1XZN - chains A and B; structure by X-ray diffraction, 2.27 A resolution.

[Chain A (and B)]
Name: PyrR bifunctional protein
From: Bacillus caldolyticus
Notes: EC 2.4.2.9; chain B of this document is another copy of the same molecule, construct and numbering; everything in this record applies to it too
Reference sequence: P41007 (PYRR_BACCL); numbering as in UniProt (aligned over 1-179)
Chain sequence (179 residues; numbered 1 to 179; the number before each row is that of its first residue):
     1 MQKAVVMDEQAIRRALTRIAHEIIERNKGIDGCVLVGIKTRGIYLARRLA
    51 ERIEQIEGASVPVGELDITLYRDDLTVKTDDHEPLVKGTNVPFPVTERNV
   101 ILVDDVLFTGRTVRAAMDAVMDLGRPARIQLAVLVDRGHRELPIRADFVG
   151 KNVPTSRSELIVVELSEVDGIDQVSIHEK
Disordered / not traced: 73-90 (chain B: 72-90)
Swiss-Prot annotation at these positions:
  - motif: Val-100 to Thr-112 (PRPP-binding)
  - binding site (substrate): Thr-40, Arg-41, Asp-104 to Thr-112, Arg-137
Ion coordination: Mg2+: Asp-104, Asp-105
Reported in the primary citation:
  - Mg2+ coordination: Asp-104, Asp-105

[How chain A and chain B interact]
Pairs across the interface (38; chain A residue first):
  Arg-111(A) / Met-121(B)
  Arg-111(A) / Arg-125(B)
  Arg-111(A) / Pro-126(B)  hydrogen bond (side chain-backbone)
  Arg-111(A) / Ala-127(B)  hydrogen bond (side chain-backbone)
  Arg-114(A) / Met-117(B)
  Arg-114(A) / Asp-118(B)  salt bridge
  Arg-114(A) / Met-121(B)
  Met-117(A) / Pro-143(B)
  Asp-118(A) / Arg-114(B)  salt bridge
  Asp-118(A) / Asp-118(B)
  Met-121(A) / Arg-114(B)
  Arg-125(A) / Arg-111(B)
  Pro-126(A) / Arg-111(B)  hydrogen bond (backbone-side chain)
  Ala-127(A) / Arg-111(B)  hydrogen bond (backbone-side chain)
  Ala-127(A) / Glu-141(B)
  Arg-128(A) / Arg-140(B)  hydrogen bond (side chain-backbone)
  Arg-128(A) / Glu-141(B)
  Ile-129(A) / Glu-141(B)  hydrogen bond (backbone-backbone)
  Ile-129(A) / Leu-142(B)
  Ile-129(A) / Pro-143(B)
  Leu-131(A) / Pro-143(B)  hydrophobic
  Arg-140(A) / Asp-147(B)  salt bridge
  Glu-141(A) / Ala-127(B)
  Glu-141(A) / Arg-128(B)
  Glu-141(A) / Ile-129(B)  hydrogen bond (backbone-backbone)
  Leu-142(A) / Ile-129(B)
  Pro-143(A) / Met-117(B)
  Pro-143(A) / Ile-129(B)
  Pro-143(A) / Leu-131(B)  hydrophobic
  Pro-143(A) / Ile-144(B)
  Pro-143(A) / Arg-145(B)  hydrogen bond (backbone-backbone)
  Ile-144(A) / Pro-143(B)
  Arg-145(A) / Pro-143(B)  hydrogen bond (backbone-backbone)
  Arg-145(A) / Arg-145(B)
  Ala-146(A) / Arg-145(B)  hydrogen bond (backbone-side chain)
  Asp-147(A) / Arg-140(B)  salt bridge
  Asp-147(A) / Pro-143(B)
  Asp-147(A) / Arg-145(B)  salt bridge
Also at the interface, not in a pair above, chain A (20 interface residues in all): Val-113

[Summary]
20 residues of chain A and 18 residues of chain B are in contact, with 10 hydrogen bonds and 5 salt bridges.
Among the polar pairs are Arg-114(A)/Asp-118(B), Arg-140(A)/Asp-147(B) and Asp-147(A)/Arg-145(B). Curated
annotation (UniProt) lists 12 substrate-binding residues on chain A. The paper reports Mg2+ coordination by
Asp-104(A) and Asp-105(A).
Both chains are PyrR bifunctional protein (Bacillus caldolyticus). Entry 1XZN (PYRR, THE REGULATOR OF THE
PYRIMIDINE BIOSYNTHETIC OPERON IN BACILLUS CALDOLYTICUS, sulfate-bound form) was determined by X-ray
diffraction together with 1XZ8 and 1NON from the same study.
